4S0R - chains D and X of the 28 polymer chains in the assembly; structure by X-ray diffraction, 3.50 A resolution.

# Chain D
Name: Glutamine synthetase
Organism: Bacillus subtilis
Notes: EC 6.3.1.2
UniProt: P12425 (GLNA_BACSU); numbering as in UniProt (aligned over 1-444)
Chain sequence (447 residues; row label = number of the first residue in the row; numbers below 1 keep their minus sign (Gly-2 is residue -2)):
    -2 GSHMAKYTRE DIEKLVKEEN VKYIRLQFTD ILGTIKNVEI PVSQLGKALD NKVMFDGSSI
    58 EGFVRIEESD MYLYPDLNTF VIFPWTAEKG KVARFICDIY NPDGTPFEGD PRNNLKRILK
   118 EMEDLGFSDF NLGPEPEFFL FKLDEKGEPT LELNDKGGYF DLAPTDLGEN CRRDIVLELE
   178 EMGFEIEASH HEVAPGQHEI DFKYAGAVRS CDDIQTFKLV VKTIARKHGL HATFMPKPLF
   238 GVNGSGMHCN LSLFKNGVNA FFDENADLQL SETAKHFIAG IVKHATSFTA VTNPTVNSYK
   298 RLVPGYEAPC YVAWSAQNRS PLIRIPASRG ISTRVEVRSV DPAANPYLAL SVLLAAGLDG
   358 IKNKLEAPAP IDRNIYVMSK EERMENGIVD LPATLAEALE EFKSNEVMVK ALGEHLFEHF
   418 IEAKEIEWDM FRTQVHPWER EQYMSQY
Construct notes: expression tag (-2 to 0)
Bound ions: Mg2+ site 1: Glu65 (shared with 2 residues of chain H); Mg2+ site 2: Glu132, Glu196; Mg2+ site 3: Glu132, Glu333 (shared with 1 residue of chain F); Mg2+ site 4 near Lys400 (its only coordinating residue here)
Small-molecule neighbours: glutamine (GLN): Glu134, Glu189, Val190, Gln194, Glu196, Asn240, Gly241, Ser242, Gly243, His245, Arg298, Tyr303, Glu304, Ala305
Reported in the primary citation:
  - catalytic residues: Glu304 (citing earlier work)

# Chain X
Name: TnrA peptide
Chain sequence (15 residues; row label = number of the first residue in the row):
   746 KMLEGQNAHF RYKNR

# Chain D / chain X interface
Contacting residue pairs - 20 pairs, chain D then chain X:
  Asp158(D) with Lys758(X), salt bridge
  Val190(D) with Tyr757(X)
  Pro192(D) with Tyr757(X)
  Gly238(D) with Arg756(X), hydrogen bond (backbone-side chain); Tyr757(X), hydrogen bond (backbone-side chain)
  Val239(D) with Tyr757(X), hydrogen bond (backbone-side chain)
  Asn240(D) with Ala753(X); Tyr757(X), hydrogen bond (backbone-side chain)
  Gly302(D) with Lys746(X); Glu749(X); Gly750(X); Ala753(X)
  Tyr303(D) with Ala753(X), hydrophobic; Arg756(X), hydrogen bond; Tyr757(X)
  Arg316(D) with Met747(X)
  Asn371(D) with Met747(X)
  Tyr373(D) with Lys746(X), hydrogen bond (backbone-side chain); Met747(X)
  Met375(D) with Lys746(X), hydrogen bond (backbone-side chain)
Interface residues without a listed pair, chain D (15 interface residues in all): Gly155, Ala191, Pro301
The authors on this interface:
  - hot spots on chain D (mutagenesis) - E424K: abolished binding to TnrA
  - hot spots on chain D (mutagenesis) - G59R: abolished binding to TnrA (citing earlier work)

# In short
Chain D and chain X form an interface of 15 and 8 residues respectively; the contacts include 7 hydrogen bonds
and 1 salt bridge. Polar pairs include Asp158(D)-Lys758(X), Gly238(D)-Arg756(X) and Gly238(D)-Tyr757(X). Chain
D binds glutamine. From the paper: the catalytic residue Glu304(D); E424K and G59R of chain D abolish binding
to TnrA.
Here chain D is Glutamine synthetase (Bacillus subtilis) and chain X is TnrA peptide. Entry 4S0R (Structure of
GS-TnrA complex) was determined by X-ray diffraction (same publication as 4RX6, 4R22, 4R24, 4R25 and 4R4E).
